PDB entry 8UTF | electron microscopy, 2.73 A resolution | chains a and b of the 6 polymer chains in the assembly

Chain a (and b):
Protein: Fusion glycoprotein F0
From: Measles virus strain Ichinose-B95a
Notes: chain b of this document is another copy of the same molecule, construct and numbering; everything in this record applies to it too
UniProt: Q786F3 (FUS_MEASC); residue numbers follow UniProt; this construct covers 113-495
Sequence (420 residues; numbered 113 to 532; the number before each row is that of its first residue):
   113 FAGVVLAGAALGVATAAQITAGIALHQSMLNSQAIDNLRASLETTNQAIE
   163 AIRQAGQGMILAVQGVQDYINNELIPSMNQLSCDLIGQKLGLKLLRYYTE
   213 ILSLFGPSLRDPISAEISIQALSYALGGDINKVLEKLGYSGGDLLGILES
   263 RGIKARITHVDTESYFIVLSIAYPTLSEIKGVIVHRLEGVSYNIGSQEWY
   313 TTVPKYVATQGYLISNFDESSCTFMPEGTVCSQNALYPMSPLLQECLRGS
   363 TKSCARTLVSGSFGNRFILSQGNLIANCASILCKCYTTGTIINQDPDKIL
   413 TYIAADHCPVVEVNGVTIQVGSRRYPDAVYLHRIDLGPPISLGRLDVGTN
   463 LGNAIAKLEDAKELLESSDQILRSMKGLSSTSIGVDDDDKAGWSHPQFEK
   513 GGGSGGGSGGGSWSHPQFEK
Unresolved in the structure: 113-140, 485-532
Sequence notes: engineered mutation G170 (Glu in Q786F3), G455 (Glu in Q786F3); expression tag (496-532)
Disulfide bonds: C334-C343, C358-C366, C390-C395, C397-C420
Ligand contacts: N-acetylglucosamine (NAG; 2-acetamido-2-deoxy-beta-D-glucopyranose): R360, G361, S362
UniProt features mapped onto this chain:
  - region: F113 to H138 (Fusion peptide)
  - natural variant: L137 (L137F: Hyperfusogenic; L137H: Hyperfusogenic), S262 (S262N: Hyperfusogenic; S262R: Hyperfusogenic), L354 (L354M: Hyperfusogenic; L354P: Hyperfusogenic), L454 (L454K: Hyperfusogenic; L454W: Hyperfusogenic), T461 (T461W: Hyperfusogenic), N462 (N462K: Hyperfusogenic), G464 (G464W: Hyperfusogenic), N465 (N465K: Hyperfusogenic; N465S: Hyperfusogenic)
  - mutagenesis: W311 (W311A: Greatly reduced fusion function. Inefficient F0 processing), L325 (L325S: Greatly reduced fusion function. No effect on F0 processing), L348 (L348S: Greatly reduced fusion function. Inefficient F0 processing), Y349 (Y349A: Greatly reduced fusion function. No effect on F0 processing), R360 (R360A: Greatly reduced fusion function. No effect on F0 processing), I393 (I393S: Greatly reduced fusion function. Inefficient F0 processing), D418 (D418A: Greatly reduced fusion function. Inefficient F0 processing), Y437 (Y437A: Greatly reduced fusion function. Inefficient F0 processing)

Chain a / chain b interface:
Residue-residue contacts (137; chain a residue first):
  N143(a) with N143(b)
  I147(a) with I147(b), hydrophobic
  N149(a) with I483(b)
  L150(a) with L150(b), hydrophobic
  A152(a) with I483(b), hydrophobic
  S153(a) with S480(b), hydrogen bond (side chain-backbone)
  L154(a) with S153(b); L154(b), hydrophobic
  T156(a) with S480(b)
  N158(a) with T157(b)
  Q159(a) with L476(b)
  A160(a) with A473(b); L476(b)
  I161(a) with I161(b), hydrophobic
  A163(a) with K469(b)
  I164(a) with L470(b), hydrophobic; A473(b), hydrophobic
  R165(a) with I164(b)
  Q166(a) with K469(b)
  A167(a) with A466(b); K469(b)
  G168(a) with M171(b)
  G170(a) with N462(b)
  M171(a) with M171(b), hydrophobic
  I172(a) with M171(b), hydrophobic
  L173(a) with N462(b)
  A174(a) with V459(b), hydrophobic; L463(b), hydrophobic
  V175(a) with V175(b), hydrophobic
  Y181(a) with L454(b); G455(b), hydrogen bond (side chain-backbone); L457(b), hydrophobic
  E185(a) with L454(b)
  I187(a) with Y181(b)
  S189(a) with I452(b); L454(b)
  M190(a) with L186(b), hydrophobic; M190(b), hydrophobic
  S194(a) with L193(b)
  L197(a) with L193(b), hydrophobic; D196(b); L197(b), hydrophobic
  K201(a) with Q200(b)
  L204(a) with Q200(b); G203(b); L207(b), hydrophobic
  L207(a) with L207(b), hydrophobic
  T211(a) with Y210(b)
  L214(a) with R222(b), hydrogen bond (backbone-side chain)
  S215(a) with Y210(b), hydrogen bond; R222(b), hydrogen bond (backbone-side chain)
  P219(a) with R222(b)
  S230(a) with R222(b)
  I231(a) with R222(b), hydrogen bond (backbone-backbone); P224(b)
  Q232(a) with L221(b), hydrogen bond (side chain-backbone); R222(b)
  L257(a) with I225(b), hydrophobic
  E261(a) with I225(b)
  R263(a) with D223(b), salt bridge; S226(b), hydrogen bond (side chain-backbone)
  E300(a) with Q345(b); N346(b)
  Y312(a) with N346(b); L348(b); P350(b)
  K317(a) with D330(b); S332(b)
  V371(a) with P350(b), hydrophobic
  S372(a) with Q356(b)
  G373(a) with L325(b); I326(b); Q356(b); R360(b), hydrogen bond (backbone-side chain)
  S374(a) with L325(b); I326(b), hydrogen bond (side chain-backbone); S327(b); P350(b); M351(b), hydrogen bond (side chain-backbone); Q356(b)
  F375(a) with V294(b), hydrophobic; A320(b); Q322(b); L325(b), hydrophobic; S327(b); L348(b), hydrophobic; Y349(b); P350(b)
  N377(a) with N346(b), hydrogen bond; L348(b)
  V428(a) with I291(b), hydrophobic
  T429(a) with S289(b), hydrogen bond (backbone-side chain)
  Q431(a) with T287(b)
  R435(a) with K248(b), hydrogen bond (side chain-backbone)
  Y437(a) with K248(b), hydrogen bond (side chain-backbone); L249(b); Y285(b), hydrophobic
  A440(a) with A237(b)
  V441(a) with Y236(b), hydrogen bond (backbone-side chain)
  Y442(a) with E212(b), hydrogen bond; Y236(b), hydrophobic
  L443(a) with Y209(b)
  H444(a) with Y209(b)
  I446(a) with L202(b), hydrophobic; K205(b); L206(b), hydrophobic
  L448(a) with L202(b), hydrophobic
  G449(a) with I198(b)
  P451(a) with S194(b); I198(b), hydrophobic
  I452(a) with S194(b)
  L454(a) with I187(b); M190(b), hydrophobic; N191(b)
  R456(a) with N183(b)
  L457(a) with I182(b), hydrophobic; N183(b), hydrogen bond (backbone-side chain)
  D458(a) with Q179(b)
  V459(a) with Q179(b)
  L463(a) with I172(b), hydrophobic; V175(b), hydrophobic; Q176(b)
  A466(a) with I172(b), hydrophobic
  I467(a) with I172(b), hydrophobic
  L470(a) with R165(b); G168(b); Q169(b)
  E471(a) with R165(b); Q169(b), hydrogen bond
  K474(a) with R165(b)
  L477(a) with N158(b); I161(b), hydrophobic; E162(b)
  D481(a) with E155(b); N158(b), hydrogen bond
  L484(a) with R151(b); E155(b)
Also at the interface, not in a pair above, chain a (102 interface residues in all): G177, V178, I182, L186, L193, Q200, R208, L216, G218, R222, L260, R298, T369, G376, F379, I430, S453, G455, G460, S480
Also at the interface, not in a pair above, chain b (103 interface residues in all): A146, Q159, A174, V178, N184, L204, T211, L214, L216, F217, A227, E228, L238, E290, T321, R456, D472, L484

In short:
The interface between chain a and chain b involves 102 residues on one side and 103 on the other, with 20
hydrogen bonds and 1 salt bridge. Among the polar pairs are R263(a)-D223(b), S153(a)-S480(b) and
Y181(a)-G455(b). Bound to chain a: N-acetylglucosamine.
Chain a and chain b are both Fusion glycoprotein F0 (Measles virus strain Ichinose-B95a); the structure,
Structure of the Measles virus Fusion protein in the post-fusion conformation, was determined by electron
microscopy together with 8UT2, 8UUP, 8UUQ and 9AT8 from the same study.
